8JXN - chains H and K of the 12 polymer chains in the assembly; structure by electron microscopy, 3.20 A resolution.

[Chain H]
Protein: Methylcrotonoyl-CoA carboxylase subunit alpha, mitochondrial
From: Homo sapiens
Notes: EC 6.4.1.4
UniProtKB: Q96RQ3 (MCCA_HUMAN); residues 1-725 here = UniProt positions 1-725
Amino-acid sequence (725 residues; each row starts with the number of its first residue):
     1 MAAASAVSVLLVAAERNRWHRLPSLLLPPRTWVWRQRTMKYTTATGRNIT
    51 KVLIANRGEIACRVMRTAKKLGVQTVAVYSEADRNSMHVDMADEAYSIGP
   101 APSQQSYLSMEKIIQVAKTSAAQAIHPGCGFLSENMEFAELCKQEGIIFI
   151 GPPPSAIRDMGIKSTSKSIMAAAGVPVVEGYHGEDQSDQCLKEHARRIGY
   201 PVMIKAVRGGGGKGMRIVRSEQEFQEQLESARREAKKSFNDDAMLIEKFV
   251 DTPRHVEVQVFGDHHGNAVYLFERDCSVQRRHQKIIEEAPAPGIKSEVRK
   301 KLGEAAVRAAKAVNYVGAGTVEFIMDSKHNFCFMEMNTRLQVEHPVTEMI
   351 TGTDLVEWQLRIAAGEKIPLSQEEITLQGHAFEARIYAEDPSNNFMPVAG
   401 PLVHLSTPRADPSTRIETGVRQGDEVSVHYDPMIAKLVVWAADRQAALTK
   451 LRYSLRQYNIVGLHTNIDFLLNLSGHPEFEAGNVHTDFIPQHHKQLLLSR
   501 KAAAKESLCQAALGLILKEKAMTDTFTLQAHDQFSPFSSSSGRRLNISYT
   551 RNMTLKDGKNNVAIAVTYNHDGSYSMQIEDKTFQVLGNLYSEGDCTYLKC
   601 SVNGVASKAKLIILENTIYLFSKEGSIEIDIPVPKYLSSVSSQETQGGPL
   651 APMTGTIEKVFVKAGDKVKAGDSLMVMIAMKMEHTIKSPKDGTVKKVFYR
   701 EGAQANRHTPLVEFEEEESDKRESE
Unresolved in the structure: 1-57, 74-123, 180-248, 718-725

[Chain K]
Protein: Methylcrotonoyl-CoA carboxylase beta chain, mitochondrial
From: Homo sapiens
Notes: EC 6.4.1.4
UniProtKB: Q9HCC0 (MCCB_HUMAN); residue numbers follow UniProt; this construct covers 1-563
Amino-acid sequence (563 residues; numbered 1 to 563; the number before each row is that of its first residue):
     1 MWAVLRLALRPCARASPAGPRAYHGDSVASLGTQPDLGSALYQENYKQMK
    51 ALVNQLHERVEHIKLGGGEKARALHISRGKLLPRERIDNLIDPGSPFLEL
   101 SQFAGYQLYDNEEVPGGGIITGIGRVSGVECMIIANDATVKGGAYYPVTV
   151 KKQLRAQEIAMQNRLPCIYLVDSGGAYLPRQADVFPDRDHFGRTFYNQAI
   201 MSSKNIAQIAVVMGSCTAGGAYVPAMADENIIVRKQGTIFLAGPPLVKAA
   251 TGEEVSAEDLGGADLHCRKSGVSDHWALDDHHALHLTRKVVRNLNYQKKL
   301 DVTIEPSEEPLFPADELYGIVGANLKRSFDVREVIARIVDGSRFTEFKAF
   351 YGDTLVTGFARIFGYPVGIVGNNGVLFSESAKKGTHFVQLCCQRNIPLLF
   401 LQNITGFMVGREYEAEGIAKDGAKMVAAVACAQVPKITLIIGGSYGAGNY
   451 GMCGRAYSPRFLYIWPNARISVMGGEQAANVLATITKDQRAREGKQFSSA
   501 DEAALKEPIIKKFEEEGNPYYSSARVWDDGIIDPADTRLVLGLSFSAALN
   551 APIEKTDFGIFRM
Unresolved in the structure: 1-22
Residues lining bound ligands:
  - TW3 (S-[2-[3-[[(2R)-4-[[[(2S,3S,4S,5S)-5-(6-aminopurin-9-yl)-4-oxidanyl-3-phosphonooxy-oxolan-2-yl]methoxy-oxidanyl-phosphoryl]oxy-oxidanyl-phosphoryl]oxy-3,3-dimethyl-2-oxidanyl-butanoyl]amino]propanoylamino]ethyl] 3-methylbut-2-enethioate), molecule 1: R78, K141, G142, A144, G174, G175, A176, Y177, L178, F185, F191, S215, T217, A218, G219
  - TW3, molecule 2: G446, A447, Y450, V472, I485, Q489
Swiss-Prot annotation at these positions:
  - region: R343 to N372 (Acyl-CoA binding)
  - modified residue: K70 (N6-acetyllysine), K141 (N6-succinyllysine), K495 (N6-acetyllysine), K511 (N6-acetyllysine)
Reported in the primary citation:
  - mutagenesis - L241R, A242F: decreased catalytic activity on TW3
  - catalytic residues: F407, A447 (proposed by the authors, not directly observed)

[How chain H and chain K interact]
Residue-residue contacts - 10 pairs, chain H then chain K:
  T654(H) - T251(K)
  T654(H) - E253(K)
  G655(H) - T251(K)
  T656(H) - T251(K)
  A679(H) - A250(K)
  A679(H) - T251(K)  hydrogen bond (backbone-backbone)
  M680(H) - A250(K)
  M680(H) - T251(K)
  Q704(H) - T251(K)  hydrogen bond (side chain-backbone)
  Q704(H) - G252(K)  hydrogen bond (side chain-backbone)

[In short]
The interface between chain H and chain K involves 6 residues on one side and 4 on the other, with 3 hydrogen
bonds. Polar pairs include Q704(H)-T251(K), Q704(H)-G252(K) and A679(H)-T251(K). Bound to chain K: compound
TW3. From the paper: catalytic residues F407(K) and A447(K); L241R and A242F of chain K reduce catalytic
activity on TW3.
Here chain H is Methylcrotonoyl-CoA carboxylase subunit alpha, mitochondrial and chain K is
Methylcrotonoyl-CoA carboxylase beta chain, mitochondrial, both from Homo sapiens. Entry 8JXN (Human
3-methylcrotonyl-CoA carboxylase in BCCP-H1 state with MCoA) was determined by electron microscopy, deposited
together with 7YBU, 8J4Z, 8J78, 8J7D, 8JAK, 8JAW and 3 further entries.
